PDB entry 5D49 | X-ray diffraction, 1.99 A resolution | chains A and E of the 5 polymer chains in the assembly

# Chain A
Name: Terminal deoxynucleotidyltransferase
Organism: Mus musculus
UniProtKB: Q3UZ80 (Q3UZ80_MOUSE); residue numbers follow UniProt; this construct covers 132-510
Sequence (400 residues; each row starts with the number of its first residue):
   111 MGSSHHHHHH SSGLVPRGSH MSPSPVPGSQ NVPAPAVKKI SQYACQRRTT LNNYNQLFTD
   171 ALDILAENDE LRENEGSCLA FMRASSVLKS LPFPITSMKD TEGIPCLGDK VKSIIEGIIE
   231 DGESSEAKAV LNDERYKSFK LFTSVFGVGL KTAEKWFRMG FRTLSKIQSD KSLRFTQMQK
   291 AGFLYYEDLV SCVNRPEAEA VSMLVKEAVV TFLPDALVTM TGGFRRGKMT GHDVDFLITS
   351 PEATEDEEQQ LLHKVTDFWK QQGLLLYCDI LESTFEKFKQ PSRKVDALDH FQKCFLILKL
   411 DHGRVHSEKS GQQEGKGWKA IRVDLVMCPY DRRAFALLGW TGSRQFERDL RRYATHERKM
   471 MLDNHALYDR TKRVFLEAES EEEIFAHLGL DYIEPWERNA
Unresolved in the structure: 111-147, 417-423
Construct notes: initiating methionine (111); expression tag (112-131)
Metal / ion sites: Na+: Thr253, Val255, Val258 (shared with 1 residue of chain C); Mg2+: Asp343, Asp345 (together with sulfate ion) (shared with 1 residue of chain C)

# Chain E
Molecule: 5-nt DNA strand
Sequence (5 nucleotides; row label = number of the first residue in the row):
     1 AAAAA

# Interface between chain A and chain E
Contacting residue pairs (15; chain A residue first):
  Gln152(A) - DA3(E)  phosphate contact
  Gln152(A) - DA4(E)  phosphate contact
  Gly186(A) - DA1(E)  base contact
  Ser187(A) - DA1(E)  sugar contact
  Ala190(A) - DA1(E)  sugar contact
  Phe191(A) - DA1(E)  sugar contact
  Pro215(A) - DA3(E)  phosphate contact
  Cys216(A) - DA2(E)  sugar contact
  Cys216(A) - DA3(E)  hydrogen bond to the phosphate
  Leu217(A) - DA3(E)  phosphate contact
  Gly218(A) - DA2(E)  hydrogen bond to the phosphate
  Asp219(A) - DA2(E)  phosphate contact
  Lys220(A) - DA1(E)  phosphate contact
  Lys220(A) - DA2(E)  hydrogen bond to the phosphate
  Val221(A) - DA2(E)  hydrogen bond to the phosphate

# Overview
12 residues of chain A and 4 residues of chain E are in contact, with 4 hydrogen bonds. Polar contacts include
Cys216(A)-DA3(E), Gly218(A)-DA2(E) and Lys220(A)-DA2(E). The Na+ site is built by Thr253(A), Val255(A) and
Val258(A). Asp343(A) and Asp345(A) form the Mg2+ site.
Chain A is Terminal deoxynucleotidyltransferase (Mus musculus) and chain E is a 5-nt DNA strand; the
structure, Structural Basis for a New Templated Activity by Terminal Deoxynucleotidyl Transferase:
Implications for V(D)J Recombination, was determined by X-ray diffraction, deposited together with 5D46 and
5D4B.
